PDB entry 3ZOG | X-ray diffraction, 1.75 A resolution | chain A

== Chain A ==
Molecule: FMN-binding protein
From: Pyrococcus horikoshii
UniProt: O58586 (Y856_PYRHO); residue numbers follow UniProt; this construct covers 1-172
Amino-acid sequence (191 residues; each row starts with the number of its first residue; numbers below 1 keep their minus sign (Met-18 is residue -18)):
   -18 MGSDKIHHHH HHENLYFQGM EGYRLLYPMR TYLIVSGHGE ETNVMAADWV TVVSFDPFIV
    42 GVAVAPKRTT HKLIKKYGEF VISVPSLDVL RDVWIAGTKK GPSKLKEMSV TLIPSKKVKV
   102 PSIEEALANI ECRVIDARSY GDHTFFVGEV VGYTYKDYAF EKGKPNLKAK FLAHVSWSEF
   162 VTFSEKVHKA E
Not modelled in the structure: -18 to -8
Sequence notes: expression tag (-18 to 0)
Small-molecule neighbours:
  - cyclohex-2-en-1-one (A2Q): His-7, Tyr8, Asp29, Trp30, Arg49, His124, His155, Trp158
  - FMN (flavin mononucleotide): Thr12, Asn24, Val25, Met26, Ala27, Ala28, Asp29, Trp30, Ala44, Val45, Ala46, Arg49, Thr50, Thr51, Trp75, Ala77, Gly78, Thr79, Lys80, Lys81, Gly82, Lys85, His124, His155, Trp158, Phe161
Reported in the primary citation:
  - binding site for cyclohex-2-en-1-one: Tyr8, Arg49, His124
  - catalytic residues: Tyr4 (proposed by the authors, not directly observed)

== Overview ==
Bound to chain A: flavin mononucleotide and cyclohex-2-en-1-one. From the paper: the catalytic residue Tyr4; a
binding site for cyclohex-2-en-1-one at Tyr8, Arg49 and His124.
Chain A is FMN-binding protein (Pyrococcus horikoshii); the structure, Crystal structure of FMN-binding
protein (NP_142786.1) from Pyrococcus horikoshii with bound 1-Cyclohex-2-enone, was determined by X-ray
diffraction together with 3ZOC, 3ZOD, 3ZOE, 3ZOF and 3ZOH from the same study.
